PDB entry 6ACU | electron microscopy, 3.40 A resolution | chains B and C of the 4 polymer chains in the assembly

[Chain B]
Molecule: VP2
From: Coxsackievirus A10
Reference sequence: A0A1V0FT21 (A0A1V0FT21_9ENTO); residues 1-255 here correspond to UniProt positions 70-324 (UniProt number = residue number + 69)
Sequence (255 residues; each row starts with the number of its first residue):
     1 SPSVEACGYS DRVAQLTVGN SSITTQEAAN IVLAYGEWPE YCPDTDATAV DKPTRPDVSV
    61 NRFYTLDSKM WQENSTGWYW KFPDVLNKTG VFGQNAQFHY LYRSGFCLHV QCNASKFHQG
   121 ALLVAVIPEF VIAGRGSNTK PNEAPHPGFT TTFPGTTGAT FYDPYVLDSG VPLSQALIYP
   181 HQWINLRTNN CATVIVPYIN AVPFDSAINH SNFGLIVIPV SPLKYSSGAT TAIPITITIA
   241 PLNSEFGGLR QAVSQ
Unresolved in the structure: 1-9, 141-142, 255

[Chain C]
Molecule: VP3
From: Coxsackievirus A10
Reference sequence: A0A1V0FT21 (A0A1V0FT21_9ENTO); residues 1-240 here correspond to UniProt positions 325-564 (UniProt number = residue number + 324)
Sequence (240 residues; numbered 1 to 240; the number before each row is that of its first residue):
     1 GIPAELRPGT NQFLTTDDGT AAPILPGFTP TPTIHIPGEV HSLLELCRVE TILEVNNTTE
    61 ATGLTRLLIP VSSQNKADEL CAAFMVDPGR IGPWQSTLVG QICRYYTQWS GSLKVTFMFT
   121 GSFMATGKML VAYSPPGSAQ PANRETAMLG THVIWDFGLQ SSVSLVIPWI SNTHFRTAKT
   181 GGNYDYYTAG VVTLWYQTNY VVPPETPGEA YIIAMGAAQD NFTLKICKDT DEVTQQAVLQ

[Interface between chain B and chain C]
Contacting residue pairs (67):
  Tyr35(B) - Gly38(C)
  Glu37(B) - His35(C)  salt bridge
  Glu37(B) - Pro37(C)
  Asp46(B) - Thr33(C)
  Asp46(B) - Ile34(C)
  Lys116(B) - Phe123(C)
  Lys116(B) - Met124(C)
  Phe117(B) - Met124(C)  hydrophobic
  Phe117(B) - Glu205(C)
  Phe117(B) - Thr206(C)
  Phe117(B) - Pro207(C)
  His118(B) - Ser122(C)
  Gln119(B) - Gly121(C)
  Gln119(B) - Ser122(C)  hydrogen bond (side chain-backbone)
  Gln119(B) - Pro207(C)
  Gln119(B) - Glu209(C)  hydrogen bond (side chain-backbone)
  Thr139(B) - Gln240(C)  hydrogen bond (backbone-side chain)
  Lys140(B) - Gln240(C)  hydrogen bond (side chain-backbone)
  Tyr165(B) - Glu54(C)  hydrogen bond
  Tyr165(B) - Gly63(C)
  Leu173(B) - Leu64(C)  hydrophobic
  Leu173(B) - Leu67(C)  hydrophobic
  Ser174(B) - Thr51(C)
  Ser174(B) - Ile52(C)  hydrogen bond (backbone-backbone)
  Ser174(B) - Leu67(C)
  Ser174(B) - Ser96(C)  hydrogen bond (side chain-backbone)
  Gln175(B) - Thr51(C)
  Gln175(B) - Ser96(C)
  Gln175(B) - Thr97(C)  hydrogen bond (side chain-backbone)
  Gln175(B) - Leu98(C)
  Gln175(B) - Gln101(C)
  Leu177(B) - Val49(C)
  Leu177(B) - Glu50(C)
  Leu177(B) - Thr51(C)
  Leu177(B) - Ile52(C)  hydrophobic
  Ile178(B) - Leu46(C)  hydrophobic
  Ile178(B) - Val49(C)  hydrophobic
  Ile178(B) - Leu98(C)  hydrophobic
  Trp183(B) - Met118(C)  hydrophobic
  Trp183(B) - Ile213(C)  hydrophobic
  Trp183(B) - Met215(C)  hydrophobic
  Asn185(B) - Phe119(C)  hydrogen bond (side chain-backbone)
  Asn185(B) - Thr120(C)
  Arg187(B) - Phe119(C)
  Arg187(B) - Gly121(C)
  Arg187(B) - Ser122(C)  hydrogen bond (side chain-backbone)
  Arg187(B) - Phe123(C)
  Arg187(B) - Ala125(C)
  Arg187(B) - Gly158(C)  hydrogen bond (side chain-backbone)
  Thr188(B) - Ser161(C)
  Tyr198(B) - Pro37(C)
  Asn200(B) - Ile34(C)
  Asn200(B) - Ile36(C)
  Ala201(B) - Ile34(C)
  Val202(B) - Ile34(C)
  Pro203(B) - Ile34(C)
  Pro219(B) - Leu64(C)
  Val220(B) - Leu64(C)
  Val220(B) - Leu68(C)
  Val220(B) - Ile213(C)  hydrophobic
  Ser221(B) - Thr120(C)
  Pro222(B) - Tyr211(C)
  Lys224(B) - Tyr211(C)  hydrogen bond
  Tyr225(B) - Pro207(C)  hydrophobic
  Ser226(B) - Glu205(C)  hydrogen bond (side chain-backbone)
  Ser226(B) - Thr206(C)
  Ser226(B) - Pro207(C)
Interface residues without a listed pair, chain B (37 interface residues in all): Gly120, Ala121, Pro164, Pro197, Ile199, Ile218
Interface residues without a listed pair, chain C (42 interface residues in all): Arg66, Leu159, Tyr200, Ala210

[Summary]
Chain B and chain C form an interface of 37 and 42 residues respectively, with 13 hydrogen bonds and 1 salt
bridge. Polar contacts include Glu37(B)-His35(C), Gln119(B)-Ser122(C) and Gln119(B)-Glu209(C).
Chain B is VP2 and chain C is VP3, both from Coxsackievirus A10; the structure, The structure of CVA10 virus
mature virion, was determined by electron microscopy, deposited together with 6ACW, 6ACY, 6ACZ, 6AD0 and 6AD1.
